Entry 7B5I (electron microscopy, 2.80 A resolution); this record covers chains AB and BC of the 30 polymer chains in the assembly.

[Chain AB]
Name: All3326 protein
Organism: Nostoc sp. (strain PCC 7120 / SAG 25.82 / UTEX 2576)
Notes: fragment: cap protein Cis16A
UniProt: Q8YRW6 (Q8YRW6_NOSS1); numbering as in UniProt (aligned over 1-399)
Sequence (399 residues; row label = number of the first residue in the row):
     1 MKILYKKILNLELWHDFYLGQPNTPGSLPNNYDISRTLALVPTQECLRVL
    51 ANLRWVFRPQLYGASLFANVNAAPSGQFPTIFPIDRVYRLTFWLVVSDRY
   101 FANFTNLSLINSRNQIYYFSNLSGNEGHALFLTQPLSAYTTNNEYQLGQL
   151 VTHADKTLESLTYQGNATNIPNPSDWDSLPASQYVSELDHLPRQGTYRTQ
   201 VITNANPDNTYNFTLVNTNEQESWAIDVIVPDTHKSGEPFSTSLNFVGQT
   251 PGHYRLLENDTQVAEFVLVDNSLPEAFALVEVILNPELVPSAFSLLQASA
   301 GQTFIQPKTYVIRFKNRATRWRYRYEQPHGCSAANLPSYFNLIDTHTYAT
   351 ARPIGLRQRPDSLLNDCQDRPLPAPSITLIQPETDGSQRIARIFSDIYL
Disulfides: Cys-331/Cys-367

[Chain BC]
Name: All3325 protein
Organism: Nostoc sp. (strain PCC 7120 / SAG 25.82 / UTEX 2576)
Notes: fragment: cap protein Cis16A
UniProt: Q8YRW7 (Q8YRW7_NOSS1); numbering as in UniProt (aligned over 1-484)
Sequence (484 residues; each row starts with the number of its first residue):
     1 MPSTYKTPGVYIEEISKFPPSIAQVETAIPAFIGYTQIAKVGVENFHTDA
    51 DNLILRPVRITSLLEYEQFFGKAINETTIQVVIQDTTDSRGNLTERKASA
   101 RITSPSPHNLYYSMQAYFANGGGPCYIVSVGPMSNTGTIQLEALQNGLAE
   151 VAKEDEVTLLVFPESQSLSDENYAALMSAALEQCANLQDRFTVMDLKLPA
   201 TRPIPANAIVGASNAFRDLSLPQDNLKYGACYAPDIETIFNYFYQEDAVT
   251 IFRSVNGGAEEQDTLTMAGYNPANGGDGIQYALIESAIDQLPLILPPSPL
   301 VVGQYARTDNTRGVWKAPANVALSSVIKPVLKITNEQQNNLNVHPTGKSI
   351 NAIRAFTGKGTLIWGARTLAGNDNEWRYVSVRRFFNMAEESIKKGSEPFV
   401 FEPNDANTWTKVKAMIENFLTLQWRAGALAGAKPEQAFYVKIGLNETMTA
   451 LDILEGRMIVEIGMAVVRPAEFIILKFSHKMQES
Not modelled in the structure: 1-2, 483-484

[Chain AB / chain BC interface]
Contacting residue pairs - 20 pairs, chain AB then chain BC:
  Asp-98(AB) / Asn-445(BC)
  Ala-102(AB) / Asn-445(BC)
  Asn-103(AB) / Leu-444(BC)
  Leu-109(AB) / Thr-449(BC)
  Leu-109(AB) / Ala-450(BC)  hydrophobic
  Leu-109(AB) / Leu-451(BC)
  Asn-111(AB) / Asp-452(BC)
  Arg-113(AB) / Ile-459(BC)
  Arg-113(AB) / Glu-461(BC)
  Tyr-197(AB) / Asn-374(BC)
  Tyr-197(AB) / Glu-375(BC)
  Ser-243(AB) / Asn-374(BC)  hydrogen bond
  Leu-244(AB) / Asn-374(BC)
  Asn-245(AB) / Asn-374(BC)
  Asn-271(AB) / Tyr-439(BC)  hydrogen bond
  Pro-274(AB) / Lys-441(BC)  hydrogen bond (backbone-side chain)
  Glu-275(AB) / Lys-441(BC)
  Glu-275(AB) / Glu-446(BC)
  Ile-380(AB) / Ala-450(BC)  hydrophobic
  Pro-382(AB) / Leu-454(BC)
Other interface residues (no listed pair), chain AB (21 interface residues in all): Val-96, Arg-99, Phe-101, Pro-231, Thr-233, Gln-381
Other interface residues (no listed pair), chain BC (19 interface residues in all): Pro-345, Thr-346, Asn-372, Asp-373, Thr-447

[Overview]
Chain AB and chain BC form an interface of 21 and 19 residues respectively; the contacts include 3 hydrogen
bonds. Among the polar pairs are Ser-243(AB)/Asn-374(BC), Asn-271(AB)/Tyr-439(BC) and Pro-274(AB)/Lys-441(BC).
Here chain AB is All3326 protein and chain BC is All3325 protein, both from Nostoc sp. (strain PCC 7120 / SAG
25.82 / UTEX 2576). Entry 7B5I (Cryo-EM structure of the contractile injection system cap complex from
Anabaena PCC7120) was determined by electron microscopy, deposited together with 7B5H.
